Entry 8CGU (electron microscopy, 1.89 A resolution); this record covers chains A and T of the 14 polymer chains in the assembly.

Chain A:
Molecule: 16S rRNA
Organism: Escherichia coli BW25113
Sequence (1540 nucleotides; each row starts with the number of its first residue):
     1 AAAUUGAAGA GUUUGAUCAU GGCUCAGAUU GAACGCUGGC GGCAGGCCUA ACACAUGCAA
    61 GUCGAACGGU AACAGGAAGA AGCUUGCUUC UUUGCUGACG AGUGGCGGAC GGGUGAGUAA
   121 UGUCUGGGAA ACUGCCUGAU GGAGGGGGAU AACUACUGGA AACGGUAGCU AAUACCGCAU
   181 AACGUCGCAA GACCAAAGAG GGGGACCUUC GGGCCUCUUG CCAUCGGAUG UGCCCAGAUG
   241 GGAUUAGCUA GUAGGUGGGG UAACGGCUCA CCUAGGCGAC GAUCCCUAGC UGGUCUGAGA
   301 GGAUGACCAG CCACACUGGA ACUGAGACAC GGUCCAGACU CCUACGGGAG GCAGCAGUGG
   361 GGAAUAUUGC ACAAUGGGCG CAAGCCUGAU GCAGCCAUGC CGCGUGUAUG AAGAAGCCCU
   421 UCGGGUUGUA AAGUACUUUC AGCGGGGAGG AAGGGAGUAA AGUUAAUACC UUUGCUCAUU
   481 GACGUUACCC GCAGAAGAAG CACCGGCUAA CUCCGUGCCA GCAGCCXCGG UAAUACGGAG
   541 GGUGCAAGCG UUAAUCGGAA UUACUGGGCG UAAAGCGCAC GCAGGCGGUU UGUUAAGUCA
   601 GAUGUGAAAU CCCCGGGCUC AACCUGGGAA CUGCAUCUGA UACUGGCAAG CUUGAGUCUC
   661 GUAGAGGGGG GUAGAAUUCC AGGUGUAGCG GUGAAAUGCG UAGAGAUCUG GAGGAAUACC
   721 GGUGGCGAAG GCGGCCCCCU GGACGAAGAC UGACGCUCAG GUGCGAAAGC GUGGGGAGCA
   781 AACAGGAUUA GAUACCCUGG UAGUCCACGC CGUAAACGAU GUCGACUUGG AGGUUGUGCC
   841 CUUGAGGCGU GGCUUCCGGA GCUAACGCGU UAAGUCGACC GCCUGGGGAG UACGGCCGCA
   901 AGGUUAAAAC UCAAAUGAAU UGACGGGGGC CCGCACAAGC GGUGGAGCAU GUGGUUUAAU
   961 UCGAUGXAAC GCGAAGAACC UUACCUGGUC UUGACAUCCA CGGAAGUUUU CAGAGAUGAG
  1021 AAUGUGCCUU CGGGAACCGU GAGACAGGUG CUGCAUGGCU GUCGUCAGCU CGUGUUGUGA
  1081 AAUGUUGGGU UAAGUCCCGC AACGAGCGCA ACCCUUAUCC UUUGUUGCCA GCGGUCCGGC
  1141 CGGGAACUCA AAGGAGACUG CCAGUGAUAA ACUGGAGGAA GGUGGGGAUG ACGUCAAGUC
  1201 AUCAUGGCCC UUACGACCAG GGCUACACAC GUGCUACAAU GGCGCAUACA AAGAGAAGCG
  1261 ACCUCGCGAG AGCAAGCGGA CCUCAUAAAG UGCGUCGUAG UCCGGAUUGG AGUCUGCAAC
  1321 UCGACUCCAU GAAGUCGGAA UCGCUAGUAA UCGUGGAUCA GAAUGCCACG GUGAAUACGU
  1381 UCCCGGGCCU UGUACACACC GCCCGUXACA CCAUGGGAGU GGGUUGCAAA AGAAGUAGGU
  1441 AGCUUAACCU UCGGGAGGGC GCUUACCACU UUGUGAUUCA UGACUGGGGU GAAGUCGUAA
  1501 CAAGGUAACC GUAGGGGAAC CUGCGGUUGG AUCACCUCCU
Disordered / not traced: 79-91, 205-213, 841-845, 930-1389, 1535-1540
Modified positions: PSU (pseudouridine-5'-monophosphate) at position 516, G7M (N7-methyl-guanosine-5'-monophosphate) at position 527, 2MG (2N-methylguanosine-5'-monophosphate) at position 966, 5MC (5-methylcytidine-5'-monophosphate) at position 967, 2MG (2N-methylguanosine-5'-monophosphate) at position 1207, 4OC (4n,o2'-methylcytidine-5'-monophosphate) at position 1402, 5MC (5-methylcytidine-5'-monophosphate) at position 1407, UR3 (3-methyluridine-5'-monophoshate) at position 1498, 2MG (2N-methylguanosine-5'-monophosphate) at position 1516, MA6 (6N-dimethyladenosine-5'-monophoshate) at position 1518, MA6 (6N-dimethyladenosine-5'-monophoshate) at position 1519
Ion coordination: K+ site 1: U5 (shared with 5 residues of chain D); K+ site 2: G11, U12, G21, G22; Mg2+ site 1 near G21 (its only coordinating residue here); Mg2+ site 2: C48, G115; Mg2+ site 3: A59, U387; K+ site 3: G61, U62, G104, G105; Mg2+ site 4 near G100 (its only coordinating residue here); K+ site 4: G107, G324, G326; K+ site 5: G107, G108, G326; Mg2+ site 5: A109, G331; K+ site 6: C110, G111; Mg2+ site 6 near G111 (its only coordinating residue here); 17 more K+ sites not listed; 34 more Mg2+ sites not listed
Small-molecule neighbours:
  - gentamicin c1a (LLL; (2R,3R,4R,5R)-2-((1S,2S,3R,4S,6R)-4,6-diamino-3-((2R,3R,6S)-3-amino-6-(aminomethyl)-tetrahydro-2H-pyran-2-yloxy)-2-hydr oxycyclohexyloxy)-5-methyl-4-(methylamino)-tetrahydro-2H-pyran-3,5-diol), molecule 1: G615, G616, G617, C620, A621, A622
  - gentamicin c1a (LLL), molecule 2: A665, G666, G667, G668, G669, G670, C735, C736, C737
  - gentamicin c1a (LLL), molecule 3: A831, G832, G833, U834, U835, G836, U837, G838, C848, G849, U850, G851, G852, C853
  - gentamicin c1a (LLL), molecule 4: C1404, G1405, U1406, 5MC_1407, A1408, C1409, G1491, A1492, A1493, G1494, U1495, C1496

Chain T:
Protein: 30S ribosomal protein S20
Organism: Escherichia coli BW25113
UniProt: P0A7U7 (RS20_ECOLI); residue numbers follow UniProt; this construct covers 1-87
Sequence (87 residues; row label = number of the first residue in the row):
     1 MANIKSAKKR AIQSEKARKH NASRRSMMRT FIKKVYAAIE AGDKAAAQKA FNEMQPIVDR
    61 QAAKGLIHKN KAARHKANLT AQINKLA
Disordered / not traced: 1

Interface between chain A and chain T:
Contacting residue pairs (91):
  A60(A) - Ile4(T)  sugar contact
  G61(A) - Ile4(T)  phosphate contact
  G61(A) - Ser6(T)  base contact
  A101(A) - Lys5(T)  phosphate contact
  G102(A) - Lys5(T)  salt bridge to the phosphate
  U103(A) - Lys9(T)  salt bridge to the phosphate
  G104(A) - Lys9(T)  hydrogen bond to the base
  G104(A) - Gln13(T)  hydrogen bond to the phosphate
  G104(A) - Lys16(T)  phosphate contact
  G105(A) - Gln13(T)  phosphate contact
  C106(A) - Arg10(T)  base contact
  G107(A) - Ser6(T)  hydrogen bond to the base
  G107(A) - Arg10(T)  hydrogen bond to the base
  G108(A) - Ala7(T)  base contact
  G108(A) - Arg10(T)  hydrogen bond to the base
  A131(A) - Asn70(T)  phosphate contact
  C132(A) - His68(T)  phosphate contact
  C132(A) - Asn70(T)  hydrogen bond to the phosphate
  U133(A) - His68(T)  phosphate contact
  C175(A) - His20(T)  hydrogen bond to the phosphate
  C176(A) - His20(T)  salt bridge to the phosphate
  C176(A) - Arg24(T)  salt bridge to the phosphate
  C176(A) - Lys64(T)  phosphate contact
  G177(A) - Arg24(T)  salt bridge to the phosphate
  G177(A) - Arg60(T)  salt bridge to the phosphate
  G177(A) - Lys64(T)  salt bridge to the phosphate
  C178(A) - Arg60(T)  salt bridge to the phosphate
  U185(A) - Ala73(T)  phosphate contact
  U185(A) - Lys76(T)  hydrogen bond to the sugar
  C186(A) - Ala73(T)  sugar contact
  C186(A) - Lys76(T)  sugar contact
  C186(A) - Ala77(T)  phosphate contact
  C186(A) - Thr80(T)  hydrogen bond to the sugar
  G187(A) - Ala77(T)  phosphate contact
  G187(A) - Thr80(T)  sugar contact
  A192(A) - Gln55(T)  hydrogen bond to the sugar
  C193(A) - Gln55(T)  hydrogen bond to the sugar
  C193(A) - Pro56(T)  phosphate contact
  C193(A) - Asp59(T)  hydrogen bond to the sugar
  C194(A) - Pro56(T)  sugar contact
  C194(A) - Asp59(T)  hydrogen bond to the sugar
  C194(A) - Arg60(T)  salt bridge to the phosphate
  C194(A) - Ala63(T)  sugar contact
  A195(A) - Arg60(T)  salt bridge to the phosphate
  A196(A) - Lys64(T)  phosphate contact
  U224(A) - Lys69(T)  salt bridge to the phosphate
  G258(A) - Gln82(T)  hydrogen bond to the phosphate
  G259(A) - Tyr36(T)  hydrogen bond to the phosphate
  G259(A) - Asn78(T)  phosphate contact
  G259(A) - Gln82(T)  hydrogen bond to the phosphate
  G260(A) - His75(T)  phosphate contact
  G260(A) - Asn78(T)  phosphate contact
  U261(A) - Lys71(T)  salt bridge to the phosphate
  U261(A) - Arg74(T)  salt bridge to the phosphate
  A262(A) - His68(T)  sugar contact
  A262(A) - Asn70(T)  hydrogen bond to the sugar
  A262(A) - Arg74(T)  salt bridge to the phosphate
  A263(A) - Asn70(T)  phosphate contact
  A263(A) - Arg74(T)  salt bridge to the phosphate
  C322(A) - Arg18(T)  sugar contact
  U323(A) - Ser14(T)  sugar contact
  U323(A) - Ala17(T)  phosphate contact
  U323(A) - Arg18(T)  sugar contact
  U323(A) - Asn21(T)  hydrogen bond to the phosphate
  U323(A) - Arg25(T)  salt bridge to the phosphate
  G324(A) - Asn21(T)  hydrogen bond to the phosphate
  G331(A) - Asn3(T)  hydrogen bond to the sugar
  G331(A) - Ile4(T)  base contact
  G332(A) - Ala2(T)  phosphate contact
  G332(A) - Asn3(T)  hydrogen bond to the phosphate
  G332(A) - Ile4(T)  hydrogen bond to the phosphate
  G332(A) - Ala7(T)  phosphate contact
  G332(A) - Ala11(T)  sugar contact
  U333(A) - Ala2(T)  hydrogen bond to the phosphate
  G351(A) - Asn3(T)  phosphate contact
  A1437(A) - Arg29(T)  salt bridge to the phosphate
  G1438(A) - Arg29(T)  phosphate contact
  G1438(A) - Lys33(T)  salt bridge to the phosphate
  G1439(A) - Lys33(T)  salt bridge to the phosphate
  A1456(A) - Lys34(T)  hydrogen bond to the phosphate
  G1457(A) - Met27(T)  sugar contact
  G1457(A) - Thr30(T)  phosphate contact
  G1457(A) - Phe31(T)  sugar contact
  G1457(A) - Lys34(T)  salt bridge to the phosphate
  G1458(A) - Ser23(T)  hydrogen bond to the sugar
  G1458(A) - Ser26(T)  hydrogen bond to the phosphate
  G1458(A) - Met27(T)  phosphate contact
  G1458(A) - Thr30(T)  hydrogen bond to the phosphate
  G1459(A) - Ala22(T)  phosphate contact
  G1459(A) - Ser23(T)  phosphate contact
  G1459(A) - Ser26(T)  hydrogen bond to the phosphate
Interface residues without a listed pair, chain A (50 interface residues in all): G184, C225, G350, U1436
Interface residues without a listed pair, chain T (48 interface residues in all): Asn52, Gln61

In short:
Chain A and chain T form an interface of 50 and 48 residues respectively, with 28 hydrogen bonds and 20 salt
bridges. Among the polar pairs are G104(A)-Lys9(T), G107(A)-Ser6(T) and G107(A)-Arg10(T). Ligands of chain A:
4 copies of gentamicin c1a.
Here chain A is 16S rRNA and chain T is 30S ribosomal protein S20, both from Escherichia coli BW25113. Entry
8CGU (Gentamicin bound to the 30S body) was determined by electron microscopy (same publication as 8CA7, 8CAI,
8CEP, 8CF1, 8CF8, 8CGI, 8CGJ and 8CGR).
